PDB entry 9FE1 | electron microscopy, 3.10 A resolution | chains C and D of the 4 polymer chains in the assembly

Chain C:
Protein: Cancer/testis antigen 1
UniProtKB: P78358 (CTG1B_HUMAN); residues 1-9 here correspond to UniProt positions 157-165 (UniProt number = residue number + 156)
Amino-acid sequence (9 residues; row label = number of the first residue in the row):
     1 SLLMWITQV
Sequence notes: conflict Val9 (Cys165 in P78358)

Chain D:
Protein: DARPin NY_1
Organism: synthetic construct
Notes: antibody fragment or engineered binder
Amino-acid sequence (175 residues; row label = number of the first residue in the row; numbers below 1 keep their minus sign (Met-5 is residue -5)):
    -5 MRGSHHHHHH ENLYFQGSDL GKKLLQAARA GQLDEVRELL KAGADVNAKD LIGVTPLHLA
    55 AFSGHLEIVE VLLKASADVN AKDVSGRTPL HVAAKHGHLE IVEVLLKAGA DVNAKDLIGF
   115 TPLHLAAQFG HLEIVEVLLK AGADVNAQDK SGKTPADLAA RAGHQDIAEV LQKAA
Unresolved in the structure: -5 to 12

Chain C / chain D interface:
Contacting residue pairs (9; chain C residue first):
  Met4(C) - Arg23(D)
  Met4(C) - Leu53(D)  hydrophobic
  Met4(C) - Phe56(D)
  Trp5(C) - Ile46(D)  hydrophobic
  Trp5(C) - Val48(D)  hydrophobic
  Trp5(C) - Leu53(D)  hydrophobic
  Ile6(C) - Lys89(D)  hydrogen bond (backbone-side chain)
  Gln8(C) - Phe114(D)
  Gln8(C) - Gln122(D)  hydrogen bond
Interface residues without a listed pair, chain D (10 interface residues in all): Leu119, Phe123
Interface features reported in the paper:
  - specific contacts: Lys89(D)-Ile6(C) (hydrogen bond), Gln122(D)-Gln8(C) (hydrogen bond)
  - interface residues, chain D: Arg23(D), Ile46(D), Val48(D), Leu53(D), Phe56(D)

In short:
4 residues of chain C face 10 of chain D across their interface, with 2 hydrogen bonds. Among the polar pairs
are Ile6(C)-Lys89(D) and Gln8(C)-Gln122(D). The paper describes hydrogen bonds between Lys89(D) and Ile6(C)
and Gln122(D) and Gln8(C). From the paper: interface residues Arg23(D), Ile46(D) and Val48(D) among others.
Here chain C is Cancer/testis antigen 1 and chain D is DARPin NY_1 (synthetic construct). Entry 9FE1 (Cryo-EM
structure of the ternary DARPin NY_1/HLA-A0201/NY-ESO1 complex) was determined by electron microscopy (same
publication as 9EPA).
